Entry 7F56 (electron microscopy, 4.10 A resolution (low resolution: residue-level contacts below are approximate; hydrogen-bond / salt-bridge calls are withheld)); this record covers chains C and D of the 5 polymer chains in the assembly.

# Chain C (and D)
Name: Glutamate receptor ionotropic, kainate 2
From: Rattus norvegicus
Notes: chain D of this document is another copy of the same molecule, construct and numbering; everything in this record applies to it too
Reference sequence: P42260 (GRIK2_RAT); residue numbers follow UniProt; this construct covers 1-908
Amino-acid sequence (908 residues; each row starts with the number of its first residue):
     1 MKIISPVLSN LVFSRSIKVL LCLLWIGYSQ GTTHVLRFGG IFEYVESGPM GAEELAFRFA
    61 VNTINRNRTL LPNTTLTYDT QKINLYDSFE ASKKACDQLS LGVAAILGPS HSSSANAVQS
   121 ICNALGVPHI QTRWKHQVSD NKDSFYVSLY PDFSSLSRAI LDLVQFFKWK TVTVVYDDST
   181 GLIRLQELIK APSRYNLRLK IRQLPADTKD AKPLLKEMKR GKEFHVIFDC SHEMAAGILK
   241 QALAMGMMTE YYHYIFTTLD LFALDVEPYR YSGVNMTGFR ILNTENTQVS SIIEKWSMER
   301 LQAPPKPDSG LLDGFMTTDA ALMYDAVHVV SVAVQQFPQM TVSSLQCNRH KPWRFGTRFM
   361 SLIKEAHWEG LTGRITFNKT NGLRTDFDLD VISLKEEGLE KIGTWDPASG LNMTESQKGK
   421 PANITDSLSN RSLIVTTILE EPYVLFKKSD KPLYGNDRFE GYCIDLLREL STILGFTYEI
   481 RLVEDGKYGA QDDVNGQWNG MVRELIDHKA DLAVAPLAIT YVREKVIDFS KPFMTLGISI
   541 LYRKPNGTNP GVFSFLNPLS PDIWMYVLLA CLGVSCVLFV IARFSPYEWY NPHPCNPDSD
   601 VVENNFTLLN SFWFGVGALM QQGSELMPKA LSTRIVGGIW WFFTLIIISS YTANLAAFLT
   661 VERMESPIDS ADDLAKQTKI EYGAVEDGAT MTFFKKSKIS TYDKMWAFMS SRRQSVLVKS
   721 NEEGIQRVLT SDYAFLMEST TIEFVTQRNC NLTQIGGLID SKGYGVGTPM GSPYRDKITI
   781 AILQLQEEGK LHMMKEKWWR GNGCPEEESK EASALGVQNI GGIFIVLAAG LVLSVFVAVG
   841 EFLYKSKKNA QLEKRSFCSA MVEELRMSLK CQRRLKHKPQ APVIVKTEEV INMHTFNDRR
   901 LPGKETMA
Unresolved in the structure: 1-32, 868-908 (chain D: 1-32, 851-908)
Construct notes: engineered mutation Leu107 (Phe in P42260); variant Val567 (Ile in P42260), Cys571 (Tyr in P42260)
Curated features (UniProtKB/Swiss-Prot):
  - binding site (L-glutamate): Pro516, Ala518, Arg523, Ala689, Thr690, Glu738
  - modified residue (Phosphoserine): Ser846, Ser868
  - glycosylation (N-linked (GlcNAc...) asparagine): Asn67, Asn73, Asn275, Asn378, Asn412, Asn423, Asn430, Asn546, Asn751
  - cross-link: Lys886 (Glycyl lysine isopeptide (Lys-Gly) (interchain with G-Cter in SUMO1))
Disulfides: Cys96-Cys347
Covalent attachments: N-acetylglucosamine (NAG) linked to Asn275, Asn378, Asn412, Asn546, Asn751
What the authors report for this chain:
  - specificity-determining residues: Arg220 (by similarity / conservation)

# Interface between chain C and chain D
Contacting residue pairs (107; chain C residue first):
  Tyr86(C) - Asp140(D)
  Asp87(C) - Ser120(D)
  Ser88(C) - Ala117(D)
  Ser88(C) - Ser120(D)
  Phe89(C) - Ser120(D)
  Phe89(C) - Ile121(D)
  Phe89(C) - Ala124(D)
  Lys93(C) - Cys347(D)
  Lys93(C) - Asn348(D)
  Lys93(C) - Arg349(D)
  Asn116(C) - Ser113(D)
  Ser120(C) - Asp87(D)
  Ser120(C) - Phe89(D)
  Ala124(C) - Phe89(D)
  His136(C) - Ser179(D)
  His136(C) - Thr180(D)
  Ser139(C) - Asp178(D)
  Asp140(C) - Tyr86(D)
  Tyr176(C) - Gln186(D)
  Tyr176(C) - Lys190(D)
  Asp178(C) - Ser139(D)
  Ser179(C) - Gln186(D)
  Leu182(C) - Gln186(D)
  Leu182(C) - Ile189(D)
  Ile183(C) - Ile183(D)
  Gln186(C) - Tyr176(D)
  Gln186(C) - Leu182(D)
  Ile189(C) - Ile201(D)
  Lys190(C) - Tyr176(D)
  Lys190(C) - Ile201(D)
  Lys190(C) - Gln203(D)
  Ser193(C) - Arg202(D)
  Arg198(C) - Arg198(D)
  Lys200(C) - Pro192(D)
  Lys200(C) - Ser193(D)
  Ile201(C) - Ile189(D)
  Ile201(C) - Ser193(D)
  Arg202(C) - Ser193(D)
  Gln203(C) - Lys190(D)
  His350(C) - Lys93(D)
  Asn557(C) - Ala814(D)
  Pro558(C) - Leu815(D)
  Leu559(C) - Leu815(D)
  Ser560(C) - Leu815(D)
  Ser560(C) - Gly816(D)
  Asp562(C) - Val817(D)
  Ile563(C) - Gly816(D)
  Ile563(C) - Val817(D)
  Ile563(C) - Ile820(D)
  Val574(C) - Leu827(D)
  Ile581(C) - Ser834(D)
  Ile581(C) - Val835(D)
  Phe584(C) - Val839(D)
  Phe584(C) - Phe842(D)
  Pro586(C) - Lys845(D)
  Tyr587(C) - Lys845(D)
  Pro594(C) - His593(D)
  Cys595(C) - His593(D)
  Cys595(C) - Cys595(D)
  Cys595(C) - Asn596(D)
  Asn596(C) - His593(D)
  Pro597(C) - His593(D)
  Ala618(C) - Gln622(D)
  Gly623(C) - Gln622(D)
  Met627(C) - Ser624(D)
  Met627(C) - Leu626(D)
  Pro628(C) - Trp613(D)
  Lys629(C) - Leu609(D)
  Leu631(C) - Leu609(D)
  Ser632(C) - Ser834(D)
  Ser632(C) - Ala838(D)
  Arg634(C) - Leu609(D)
  Arg634(C) - Asn610(D)
  Arg634(C) - Trp613(D)
  Ile635(C) - Ser834(D)
  Val636(C) - Ser834(D)
  Ile639(C) - Leu827(D)
  Trp641(C) - Trp613(D)
  Trp641(C) - Gly617(D)
  Trp641(C) - Met620(D)
  Trp641(C) - Gln622(D)
  Phe643(C) - Ile823(D)
  Phe643(C) - Phe824(D)
  Leu645(C) - Gln621(D)
  Leu645(C) - Ile648(D)
  Ile646(C) - Phe555(D)
  Ile646(C) - Tyr651(D)
  Ile646(C) - Ile823(D)
  Ile647(C) - Ile820(D)
  Ser649(C) - Tyr651(D)
  Ser649(C) - Thr652(D)
  Ser650(C) - Leu655(D)
  Ala653(C) - Leu655(D)
  Ala653(C) - Ala656(D)
  Asn654(C) - Arg663(D)
  Asn654(C) - Ala814(D)
  Asn654(C) - Leu815(D)
  Ala657(C) - Thr660(D)
  Phe658(C) - Arg663(D)
  Thr660(C) - Thr660(D)
  Lys676(C) - Thr701(D)
  Thr678(C) - Asp672(D)
  Thr678(C) - Thr701(D)
  Lys679(C) - Ser670(D)
  Lys679(C) - Asp672(D)
  Lys704(C) - Ser700(D)
  Ala707(C) - Lys698(D)
Interface residues without a listed pair, chain C (89 interface residues in all): Leu85, Ala117, Ile121, Val138, Asn141, Thr180, Leu197, Cys347, Asn348, Tyr566, Ala570, Val577, Asp598, Gln622, Gly638, Phe642, Thr644, Val661, Phe708, Ser711
Interface residues without a listed pair, chain D (83 interface residues in all): Ser88, Asn116, His136, Val138, Asn141, Lys142, Arg194, His350, Pro594, Leu659, Ala671, Asp673, Ile699, Leu831, Val837

# Overview
89 residues of chain C face 83 of chain D across their interface. N-acetylglucosamine is covalently linked to
Asn275(C), Asn378(C), Asn412(C), Asn546(C) and Asn751(C). UniProt lists 6 L-glutamate-binding residues on
chain C. From the paper: the specificity determinant Arg220(C).
Chain C and chain D are both Glutamate receptor ionotropic, kainate 2 (Rattus norvegicus); the structure,
DNQX-bound GluK2-1xNeto2 complex, with asymmetric LBD, was determined by electron microscopy together with
7F57, 7F59, 7F5A and 7F5B from the same study.
